PDB entry 2HI7 | X-ray diffraction, 3.70 A resolution | chains A and B

== Chain A ==
Protein: Thiol:disulfide interchange protein dsbA
Source organism: Escherichia coli
Notes: EC 1.8.4.-
UniProtKB: P0AEG4 (DSBA_ECOLI); residues 1-189 here correspond to UniProt positions 20-208 (UniProt number = residue number + 19)
Sequence (189 residues; numbered 1 to 189; the number before each row is that of its first residue):
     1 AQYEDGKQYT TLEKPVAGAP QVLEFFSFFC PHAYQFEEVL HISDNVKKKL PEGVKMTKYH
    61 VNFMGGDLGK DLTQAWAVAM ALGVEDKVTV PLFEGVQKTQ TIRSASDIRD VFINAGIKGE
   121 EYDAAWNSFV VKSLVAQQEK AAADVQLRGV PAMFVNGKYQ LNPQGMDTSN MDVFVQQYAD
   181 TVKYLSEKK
Not modelled in the structure: 189
Differences from the reference sequence: engineered mutation A33 (Cys52 in P0AEG4)
Ion coordination: Zn2+ near H41 (its only coordinating residue here)

== Chain B ==
Protein: Disulfide bond formation protein B
Source organism: Escherichia coli
Notes: EC 1.8.5.-
UniProtKB: P0A6M2 (DSBB_ECOLI); residue numbers follow UniProt; this construct covers 1-176
Sequence (176 residues; each row starts with the number of its first residue):
     1 MLRFLNQASQ GRGAWLLMAF TALALELTAL WFQHVMLLKP CVLCIYERVA LFGVLGAALI
    61 GAIAPKTPLR YVAMVIWLYS AFRGVQLTYE HTMLQLYPSP FATCDFMVRF PEWLPLDKWV
   121 PQVFVASGDS AERQWDFLGL EMPQWLLGIF IAYLIVAVLV VISQPFKAKK RDLFGR
Not modelled in the structure: 1-13, 127-141, 163-176
Cystine bridges: C41-C44
Differences from the reference sequence: engineered mutation A8 (Cys in P0A6M2), V49 (Cys in P0A6M2), S130 (Cys in P0A6M2)
Ligand contacts: ubiquinone-1 (UQ1): L25, A29, K39, P40, C41, L43, C44, E47, R48, L51, H91, M142, L146

== Interface between chain A and chain B ==
Contacting residue pairs (23; chain A residue first):
  C30(A) - T103(B)
  C30(A) - C104(B)  disulfide
  P31(A) - P98(B)  hydrophobic
  H32(A) - S99(B)
  H32(A) - A102(B)
  H32(A) - T103(B)
  Q35(A) - S99(B)
  Q35(A) - P100(B)
  L40(A) - P100(B)  hydrophobic
  M64(A) - C104(B)  hydrophobic
  R148(A) - D105(B)
  R148(A) - F106(B)
  R148(A) - M107(B)
  R148(A) - V108(B)  hydrogen bond (side chain-backbone)
  R148(A) - R109(B)
  G149(A) - C104(B)
  G149(A) - D105(B)
  V150(A) - A102(B)
  V150(A) - T103(B)
  V150(A) - C104(B)  hydrogen bond (backbone-side chain)
  P151(A) - A102(B)
  Q164(A) - F101(B)
  T168(A) - F101(B)
Interface residues without a listed pair, chain A (19 interface residues in all): F36, F63, L147, P163, D167, M171, F174
Interface residues without a listed pair, chain B (13 interface residues in all): L94
Inter-chain disulfides: C30(A)-C104(B)

== In short ==
The interface between chain A and chain B involves 19 residues on one side and 13 on the other, with 1
disulfide bond and 2 hydrogen bonds. Polar pairs include R148(A)-V108(B) and V150(A)-C104(B). Chain B binds
ubiquinone-1.
Chain A is Thiol:disulfide interchange protein dsbA and chain B is Disulfide bond formation protein B, both
from Escherichia coli; the structure, Crystal structure of DsbA-DsbB-ubiquinone complex, was determined by
X-ray diffraction.
